Entry 8K9F (electron microscopy, 2.90 A resolution); this record covers chains A and G of the 8 polymer chains in the assembly.

== Chain A ==
Protein: Cytochrome c7-like domain-containing protein
From: Chloroflexus aurantiacus (strain ATCC 29366 / DSM 635 / J-10-fl)
UniProtKB: A9WEV2 (A9WEV2_CHLAA); numbering as in UniProt (aligned over 1-219)
Sequence (219 residues; numbered 1 to 219; the number before each row is that of its first residue):
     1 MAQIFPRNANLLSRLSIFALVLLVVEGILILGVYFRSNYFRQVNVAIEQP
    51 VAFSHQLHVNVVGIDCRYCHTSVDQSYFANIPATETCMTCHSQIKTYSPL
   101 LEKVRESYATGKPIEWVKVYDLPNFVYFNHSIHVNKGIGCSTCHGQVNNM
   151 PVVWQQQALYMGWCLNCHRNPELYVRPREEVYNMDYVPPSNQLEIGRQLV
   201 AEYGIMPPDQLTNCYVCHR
Unresolved in the structure: 1
Glycans and other covalent adducts: heme c (HEC) linked to Cys87, Cys90, Cys140, Cys143, Cys164, Cys167, Cys214, Cys217
Bound ions: heme c Fe (5 sites), coordinated by His55, His58, His70, His91, His130, His133, His144, Met161, His168, His218; Mg2+: Asp121 (shared with 1 residue of chain B; 1 residue of chain E)
Residues lining bound ligands:
  - heme c (HEC), molecule 1: Arg41, Leu122, Pro123, Phe125, Val126, Leu159, Tyr160, Met161, Leu165, His168, Leu211, Thr212, Asn213, His218
  - heme c (HEC), molecule 2: Gln49, Phe53, His55, Val59, Ile64, Asp65, Cys66, Cys69, His70, Ile81, Pro82, Trp116, Val117, Lys118, Val119, Tyr120, His144, Val147, Val153, Met184
  - heme c (HEC), molecule 3: Val51, Phe53, Leu57, His58, Val62, Ile64, Tyr68, Thr86, His91, Ile94, Lys95, Leu100, Leu101, Val104, Trp116
  - heme c (HEC), molecule 4: Cys66, His70, Val73, Phe78, Ala79, Asn80, Ile81, Lys118, Tyr120, Asp121, Leu122, Phe128, His130, His133, Val134, Ile138, Gly139, Thr142, His144, Leu159, Trp163, Glu180, Val181
  - heme c (HEC), molecule 5: Leu122, Val126, Tyr127, Phe128, Asn129, Ile132, His133, Lys136, Ile138, Thr142, Trp163, His168, Pro171, Tyr174, Gly204, Ile205, Met206, Gln210, Leu211, Val216

== Chain G ==
Protein: hypothetical protein
From: Chloroflexus aurantiacus (strain ATCC 29366 / DSM 635 / J-10-fl)
UniProtKB: A9WEV8 (A9WEV8_CHLAA); numbering as in UniProt (aligned over 1-112)
Sequence (112 residues; numbered 1 to 112; the number before each row is that of its first residue):
     1 MSYRPNYSASRYTAGRPAQPVRTARTMAEPSLSRLMIAGLMVFLVLSLVV
    51 LLAGRLPFTPQPAPVTGNTYRTYVNDARTLLNSYGYTMEGKVHIPIDRAM
   101 DLIVERGLPVRE
Unresolved in the structure: 1-31, 112

== How chain A and chain G interact ==
Pairs across the interface (41; chain A residue first):
  Leu11(A) - Leu32(G)
  Leu11(A) - Leu35(G)  hydrophobic
  Leu15(A) - Leu35(G)  hydrophobic
  Phe18(A) - Met36(G)  hydrophobic
  Leu22(A) - Gly39(G)
  Leu22(A) - Phe43(G)  hydrophobic
  Val25(A) - Phe43(G)  hydrophobic
  Glu26(A) - Phe43(G)
  Glu26(A) - Ser47(G)
  Leu29(A) - Ser47(G)
  Leu29(A) - Leu51(G)  hydrophobic
  Ile30(A) - Val50(G)  hydrophobic
  Val33(A) - Val50(G)
  Val33(A) - Leu51(G)  hydrophobic
  Val33(A) - Gly54(G)
  Ser37(A) - Gly54(G)
  Asn38(A) - Gly54(G)  hydrogen bond (backbone-backbone)
  Asn38(A) - Arg55(G)
  Asn38(A) - Pro57(G)  hydrogen bond (side chain-backbone)
  Val43(A) - Pro57(G)
  Asn44(A) - Pro57(G)
  Asn44(A) - Phe58(G)
  Asn44(A) - Thr59(G)
  Asn44(A) - Pro60(G)
  Val45(A) - Pro57(G)  hydrophobic
  Gln56(A) - Ala63(G)  hydrogen bond (side chain-backbone)
  Gln56(A) - Val65(G)
  Val59(A) - Tyr70(G)
  Asn60(A) - Thr69(G)  hydrogen bond (backbone-side chain)
  Asn60(A) - Tyr70(G)
  Asn60(A) - Arg71(G)  hydrogen bond
  Val61(A) - Val65(G)  hydrophobic
  Val61(A) - Asn68(G)
  Val61(A) - Thr69(G)
  Val61(A) - Tyr70(G)  hydrogen bond (backbone-backbone)
  Val62(A) - Tyr70(G)
  Gly63(A) - Tyr70(G)
  Asn149(A) - Pro62(G)
  Trp154(A) - Pro60(G)  hydrophobic
  Trp154(A) - Pro62(G)  hydrophobic
  Asn183(A) - Tyr70(G)  hydrogen bond
Other interface residues (no listed pair), chain A (27 interface residues in all): Arg36, Tyr39, Asn148, Pro151
Other interface residues (no listed pair), chain G (23 interface residues in all): Leu40, Leu46
The authors on this interface:
  - residue pairs: Asn38(A)-Gly54(G) (hydrogen bond), Asn38(A)-Pro57(G) (hydrogen bond)

== Overview ==
Chain A and chain G form an interface of 27 and 23 residues respectively, with 7 hydrogen bonds. Polar pairs
include Asn38(A)-Pro57(G), Gln56(A)-Ala63(G) and Asn60(A)-Thr69(G). The paper describes hydrogen bonds between
Asn38(A) and Gly54(G) and Asn38(A) and Pro57(G). Bound to chain A: heme c.
Chain A is Cytochrome c7-like domain-containing protein and chain G is hypothetical protein, both from
Chloroflexus aurantiacus (strain ATCC 29366 / DSM 635 / J-10-fl); the structure, Cryo-EM structure of the
photosynthetic alternative complex III from Chloroflexus aurantiacus at 2.9 angstrom, was determined by
electron microscopy, deposited together with 8K9E and 8X2J.
